PDB entry 9DTQ | electron microscopy, 2.87 A resolution | chains B and E of the 4 polymer chains in the assembly

Chain B (and E):
Molecule: Kelch repeat and BTB domain-containing protein 4
From: Homo sapiens
Notes: chain E of this document is another copy of the same molecule, construct and numbering; everything in this record applies to it too
UniProt: Q9NVX7 (KBTB4_HUMAN); the construct has insertions or renumbered stretches relative to UniProt, so the offset changes along the chain: 17-310 = UniProt 17-310; 313-536 = UniProt 311-534
Sequence (520 residues; each row starts with the number of its first residue):
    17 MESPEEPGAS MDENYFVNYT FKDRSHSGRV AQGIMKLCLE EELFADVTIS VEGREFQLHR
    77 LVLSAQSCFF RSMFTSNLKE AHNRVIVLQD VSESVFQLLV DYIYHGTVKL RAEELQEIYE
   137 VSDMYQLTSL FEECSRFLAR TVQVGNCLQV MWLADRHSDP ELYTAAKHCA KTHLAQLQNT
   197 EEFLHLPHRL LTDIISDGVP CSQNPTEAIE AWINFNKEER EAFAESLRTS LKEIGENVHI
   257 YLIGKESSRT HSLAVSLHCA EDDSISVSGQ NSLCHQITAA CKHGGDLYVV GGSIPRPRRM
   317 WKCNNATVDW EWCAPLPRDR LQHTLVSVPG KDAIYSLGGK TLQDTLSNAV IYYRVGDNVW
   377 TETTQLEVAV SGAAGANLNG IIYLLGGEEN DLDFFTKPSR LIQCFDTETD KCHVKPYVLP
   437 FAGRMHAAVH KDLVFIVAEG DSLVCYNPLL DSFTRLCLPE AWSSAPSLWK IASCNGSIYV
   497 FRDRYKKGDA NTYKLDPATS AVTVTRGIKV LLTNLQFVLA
Disordered / not traced: 17-25 (chain E: 17-22)
Construct notes: insertion (311-312)
Small-molecule neighbours: inositol hexakisphosphate (IHP): His291, Arg315, Trp317, Trp326, Trp328
What the authors report for this chain:
  - mutagenesis - I310F: increased binding to LHC

How chain B and chain E interact:
Residue-residue contacts - 141 pairs, chain B then chain E:
  Ser26(B) - Arg471(E)  hydrogen bond (backbone-side chain)
  Met27(B) - Arg471(E)
  Glu29(B) - Thr470(E)
  Asn30(B) - Pro513(E)  hydrogen bond (side chain-backbone)
  Asn30(B) - Ala514(E)  hydrogen bond (side chain-backbone)
  Tyr31(B) - Phe153(E)
  Tyr31(B) - Arg156(E)  hydrogen bond (backbone-side chain)
  Tyr31(B) - Leu449(E)  hydrophobic
  Tyr31(B) - Cys461(E)  hydrophobic
  Tyr31(B) - Asn463(E)
  Tyr31(B) - Ser468(E)  hydrogen bond
  Tyr31(B) - Phe469(E)
  Tyr31(B) - Thr470(E)
  Phe32(B) - Phe153(E)
  Phe32(B) - Arg156(E)
  Phe32(B) - Thr157(E)
  Phe32(B) - Leu449(E)  hydrophobic
  Phe32(B) - Phe451(E)  hydrophobic
  Phe32(B) - Pro513(E)  hydrophobic
  Phe32(B) - Ala514(E)  hydrophobic
  Val33(B) - Arg127(E)
  Val33(B) - Ala128(E)  hydrogen bond (backbone-backbone)
  Val33(B) - Phe153(E)
  Val33(B) - Ala514(E)
  Asn34(B) - Lys125(E)
  Asn34(B) - Leu126(E)
  Asn34(B) - Arg127(E)
  Tyr35(B) - Lys125(E)
  Tyr35(B) - Leu126(E)  hydrogen bond (backbone-backbone)
  Tyr35(B) - Glu149(E)  hydrogen bond
  Tyr35(B) - Phe153(E)  hydrophobic
  Tyr35(B) - Arg156(E)  hydrogen bond
  Tyr35(B) - Leu466(E)  hydrophobic
  Thr36(B) - Thr123(E)
  Thr36(B) - Val124(E)
  Thr36(B) - Lys125(E)
  Phe37(B) - Tyr118(E)  hydrophobic
  Phe37(B) - Thr123(E)  hydrogen bond (backbone-side chain)
  Phe37(B) - Val124(E)  hydrogen bond (backbone-backbone)
  Phe37(B) - Leu126(E)  hydrophobic
  Phe37(B) - Glu149(E)
  Phe37(B) - Leu466(E)  hydrophobic
  Lys38(B) - Gly122(E)
  Asp39(B) - Tyr118(E)  hydrogen bond
  Asp39(B) - Gly122(E)  hydrogen bond (backbone-backbone)
  Asp39(B) - Ser145(E)
  Arg40(B) - Leu465(E)  hydrogen bond (side chain-backbone)
  Arg40(B) - Leu466(E)
  Arg40(B) - Asp467(E)  salt bridge
  His42(B) - Gln82(E)  hydrogen bond
  His42(B) - Ile119(E)
  His42(B) - Tyr120(E)
  His42(B) - His121(E)
  His42(B) - Gly122(E)
  Ser43(B) - Ser43(E)
  Ser43(B) - Ala47(E)
  Arg45(B) - Gln82(E)
  Arg45(B) - Tyr118(E)  hydrogen bond
  Val46(B) - Gln82(E)
  Ala47(B) - Ser43(E)
  Gly49(B) - Ala81(E)
  Ile50(B) - Leu77(E)  hydrophobic
  Ile50(B) - Ala81(E)  hydrophobic
  Leu53(B) - Ser80(E)
  Leu53(B) - Ala81(E)
  Leu53(B) - Arg87(E)
  Cys54(B) - Leu77(E)  hydrophobic
  Glu57(B) - Arg87(E)  salt bridge
  Leu59(B) - Arg87(E)
  Leu59(B) - Thr91(E)
  Phe60(B) - Arg76(E)
  Phe60(B) - Ser80(E)
  Arg76(B) - Phe60(E)
  Leu77(B) - Leu53(E)
  Leu77(B) - Cys54(E)  hydrophobic
  Leu77(B) - Val78(E)  hydrophobic
  Ser80(B) - Leu53(E)
  Ser80(B) - Phe60(E)
  Ala81(B) - Ile50(E)  hydrophobic
  Ala81(B) - Leu53(E)
  Gln82(B) - His42(E)  hydrogen bond
  Gln82(B) - Arg45(E)
  Gln82(B) - Val46(E)
  Phe90(B) - Phe60(E)  hydrophobic
  Thr91(B) - Leu59(E)
  Tyr118(B) - Phe37(E)  hydrophobic
  Tyr118(B) - Asp39(E)  hydrogen bond
  Tyr118(B) - Arg45(E)
  Ile119(B) - His42(E)
  Tyr120(B) - His42(E)
  Gly122(B) - Lys38(E)
  Gly122(B) - Asp39(E)  hydrogen bond (backbone-backbone)
  Gly122(B) - His42(E)
  Thr123(B) - Thr36(E)
  Thr123(B) - Phe37(E)
  Thr123(B) - Lys38(E)
  Val124(B) - Thr36(E)
  Val124(B) - Phe37(E)  hydrogen bond (backbone-backbone)
  Lys125(B) - Glu29(E)  salt bridge
  Lys125(B) - Asn34(E)
  Lys125(B) - Tyr35(E)
  Lys125(B) - Thr36(E)  hydrogen bond
  Leu126(B) - Asn34(E)
  Leu126(B) - Tyr35(E)  hydrogen bond (backbone-backbone)
  Leu126(B) - Phe37(E)  hydrophobic
  Arg127(B) - Val33(E)
  Ala128(B) - Val33(E)  hydrogen bond (backbone-backbone)
  Ser145(B) - Asp39(E)
  Ser145(B) - Arg45(E)
  Leu146(B) - Phe37(E)  hydrophobic
  Glu149(B) - Tyr35(E)  hydrogen bond
  Glu149(B) - Phe37(E)
  Phe153(B) - Tyr31(E)
  Phe153(B) - Val33(E)
  Phe153(B) - Tyr35(E)  hydrophobic
  Arg156(B) - Tyr31(E)  hydrogen bond (side chain-backbone)
  Arg156(B) - Tyr35(E)  hydrogen bond
  Thr157(B) - Phe32(E)
  Leu449(B) - Tyr31(E)  hydrophobic
  Leu449(B) - Phe32(E)  hydrophobic
  Cys461(B) - Tyr31(E)
  Asn463(B) - Tyr31(E)
  Leu466(B) - Tyr35(E)  hydrophobic
  Leu466(B) - Phe37(E)  hydrophobic
  Leu466(B) - Arg40(E)  hydrogen bond (backbone-side chain)
  Ser468(B) - Tyr31(E)  hydrogen bond
  Phe469(B) - Ala25(E)  hydrophobic
  Phe469(B) - Ser26(E)  hydrogen bond (backbone-backbone)
  Phe469(B) - Tyr31(E)
  Thr470(B) - Ala25(E)
  Thr470(B) - Ser26(E)
  Thr470(B) - Glu29(E)  hydrogen bond (side chain-backbone)
  Thr470(B) - Tyr31(E)
  Arg471(B) - Ala25(E)
  Arg471(B) - Ser26(E)  hydrogen bond (backbone-backbone)
  Arg471(B) - Met27(E)
  Pro513(B) - Asn30(E)
  Pro513(B) - Phe32(E)  hydrophobic
  Ala514(B) - Asn30(E)  hydrogen bond (backbone-side chain)
  Ala514(B) - Phe32(E)  hydrophobic
  Ala514(B) - Val33(E)
Other interface residues (no listed pair), chain B (73 interface residues in all): Ser41, Gly44, His75, Val78, Arg87, His121, Glu129, Pro436, His446, Lys447, Phe451, Leu465, Asp467, Cys473
Other interface residues (no listed pair), chain E (70 interface residues in all): Ser41, Gly44, Gly49, His75, Phe90, Leu146, His446, Lys447

Summary:
73 residues of chain B face 70 of chain E across their interface; the contacts include 32 hydrogen bonds and 3
salt bridges. Polar contacts include Arg40(B)-Asp467(E), Glu57(B)-Arg87(E) and Lys125(B)-Glu29(E). Chain B
binds inositol hexakisphosphate. The paper reports that I310F of chain B increases binding to LHC.
Both chains are Kelch repeat and BTB domain-containing protein 4 (Homo sapiens). Entry 9DTQ (The structure of
HDAC2-CoREST in complex with KBTBD4R313PRR mutant) was determined by electron microscopy (same publication as
8VPQ and 8VRT).
